3DXJ - chains C and D of the 6 polymer chains in the assembly; structure by X-ray diffraction, 3.00 A resolution.

Chain C:
Protein: Bacterial RNA polymerase beta subunit; chain C, M
Source organism: Thermus thermophilus HB8
Notes: EC 2.7.7.6
UniProt: Q8RQE9 (RPOB_THET8); numbering as in UniProt (aligned over 1-1119)
Sequence (1119 residues; each row starts with the number of its first residue):
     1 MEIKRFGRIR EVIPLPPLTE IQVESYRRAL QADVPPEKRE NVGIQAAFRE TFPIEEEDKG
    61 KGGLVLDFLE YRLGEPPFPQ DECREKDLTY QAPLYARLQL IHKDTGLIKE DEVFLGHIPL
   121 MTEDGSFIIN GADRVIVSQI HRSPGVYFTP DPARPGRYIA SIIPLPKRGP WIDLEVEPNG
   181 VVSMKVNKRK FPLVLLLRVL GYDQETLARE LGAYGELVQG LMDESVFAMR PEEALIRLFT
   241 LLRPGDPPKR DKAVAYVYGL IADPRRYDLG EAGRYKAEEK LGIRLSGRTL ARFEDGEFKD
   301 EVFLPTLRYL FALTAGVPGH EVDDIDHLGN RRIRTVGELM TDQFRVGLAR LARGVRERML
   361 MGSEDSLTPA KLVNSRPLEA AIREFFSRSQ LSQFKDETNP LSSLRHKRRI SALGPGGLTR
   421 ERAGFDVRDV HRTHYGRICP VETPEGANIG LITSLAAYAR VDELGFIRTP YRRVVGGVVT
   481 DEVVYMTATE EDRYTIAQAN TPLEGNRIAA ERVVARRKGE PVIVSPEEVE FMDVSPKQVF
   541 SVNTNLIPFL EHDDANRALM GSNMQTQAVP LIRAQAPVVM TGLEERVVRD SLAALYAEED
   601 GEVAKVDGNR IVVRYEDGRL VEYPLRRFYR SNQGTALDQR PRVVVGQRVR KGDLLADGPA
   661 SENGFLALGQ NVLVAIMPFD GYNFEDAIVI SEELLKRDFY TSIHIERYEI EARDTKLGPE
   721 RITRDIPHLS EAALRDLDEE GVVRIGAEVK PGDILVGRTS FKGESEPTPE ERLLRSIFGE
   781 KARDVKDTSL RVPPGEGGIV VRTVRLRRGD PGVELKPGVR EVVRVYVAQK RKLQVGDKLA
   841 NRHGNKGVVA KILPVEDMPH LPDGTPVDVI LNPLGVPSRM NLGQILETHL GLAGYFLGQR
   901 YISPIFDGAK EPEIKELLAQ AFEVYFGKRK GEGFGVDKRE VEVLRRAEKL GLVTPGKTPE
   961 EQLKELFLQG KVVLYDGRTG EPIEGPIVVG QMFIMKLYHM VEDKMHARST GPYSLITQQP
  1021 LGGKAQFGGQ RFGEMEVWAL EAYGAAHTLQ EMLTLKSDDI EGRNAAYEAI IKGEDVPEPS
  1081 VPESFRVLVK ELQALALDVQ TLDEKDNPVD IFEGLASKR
Small-molecule neighbours: NE6 (methyl [(1E,5R)-5-{(3S)-3-[(2E,4E)-2,5-dimethylocta-2,4-dienoyl]-2,4-dioxo-3,4-dihydro-2H-pyran-6-yl}hexylidene]carbamate): F1032, G1033, E1034, V1037, W1038, E1041, L1053, S1084, L1088
Reported in the primary citation:
  - binding site for NE6: E1041

Chain D:
Protein: Bacterial RNA polymerase beta-prime subunit; chain D, N
Source organism: Thermus thermophilus HB8
Notes: EC 2.7.7.6
UniProt: Q8RQE8 (RPOC_THET8); residue numbers follow UniProt; this construct covers 1-1524
Sequence (1524 residues; numbered 1 to 1524; the number before each row is that of its first residue):
     1 MKKEVRKVRI ALASPEKIRS WSYGEVEKPE TINYRTLKPE RDGLFDERIF GPIKDYECAC
    61 GKYKRQRFEG KVCERCGVEV TKSIVRRYRM GHIELATPAA HIWFVKDVPS KIGTLLDLSA
   121 TELEQVLYFS KYIVLDPKGA ILNGVPVEKR QLLTDEEYRE LRYGKQETYP LPPGVDALVK
   181 DGEEVVKGQE LAPGVVSRLD GVALYRFPRR VRVEYVKKER AGLRLPLAAW VEKEAYKPGE
   241 ILAELPEPYL FRAEEEGVVE LKELEEGAFL VLRREDEPVA TYFLPVGMTP LVVHGEIVEK
   301 GQPLAEAKGL LRMPRQVRAA QVEAEEEGET VYLTLFLEWT EPKDYRVQPH MNVVVPEGAR
   361 VEAGDKIVAA IDPEEEVIAE AEGVVHLHEP ASILVVKARV YPFEDDVEVS TGDRVAPGDV
   421 LADGGKVKSD VYGRVEVDLV RNVVRVVESY DIDARMGAEA IQQLLKELDL EALEKELLEE
   481 MKHPSRARRA KARKRLEVVR AFLDSGNRPE WMILEAVPVL PPDLRPMVQV DGGRFATSDL
   541 NDLYRRLINR NNRLKKLLAQ GAPEIIIRNE KRMLQEAVDA LLDNGRRGAP VTNPGSDRPL
   601 RSLTDILSGK QGRFRQNLLG KRVDYSGRSV IVVGPQLKLH QCGLPKRMAL ELFKPFLLKK
   661 MEEKGIAPNV KAARRMLERQ RDIKDEVWDA LEEVIHGKVV LLNRAPTLHR LGIQAFQPVL
   721 VEGQSIQLHP LVCEAFNADF DGDQMAVHVP LSSFAQAEAR IQMLSAHNLL SPASGEPLAK
   781 PSRDIILGLY YITQVRKEKK GAGLEFATPE EALAAHERGE VALNAPIKVA GRETSVGRLK
   841 YVFANPDEAL LAVAHGIVDL QDVVTVRYMG KRLETSPGRI LFARIVAEAV EDEKVAWELI
   901 QLDVPQEKNS LKDLVYQAFL RLGMEKTARL LDALKYYGFT FSTTSGITIG IDDAVIPEEK
   961 KQYLEEADRK LLQIEQAYEM GFLTDRERYD QILQLWTETT EKVTQAVFKN FEENYPFNPL
  1021 YVMAQSGARG NPQQIRQLCG LRGLMQKPSG ETFEVPVRSS FREGLTVLEY FISSHGARKG
  1081 GADTALRTAD SGYLTRKLVD VTHEIVVREA DCGTTNYISV PLFQPDEVTR SLRLRKRADI
  1141 EAGLYGRVLA REVEVLGVRL EEGRYLSMDD VHLLIKAAEA GEIQEVPVRS PLTCQTRYGV
  1201 CQKCYGYDLS MARPVSIGEA VGIVAAQSIG EPGTQLTMRT FHTGGVAGAA DITQGLPRVI
  1261 ELFEARRPKA KAVISEIDGV VRIEETEEKL SVFVESEGFS KEYKLPKEAR LLVKDGDYVE
  1321 AGQPLTRGAI DPHQLLEAKG PEAVERYLVE EIQKVYRAQG VKLHDKHIEI VVRQMMKYVE
  1381 VTDPGDSRLL EGQVLEKWDV EALNERLIAE GKTPVAWKPL LMGVTKSALS TKSWLSAASF
  1441 QNTTHVLTEA AIAGKKDELI GLKENVILGR LIPAGTGSDF VRFTQVVDQK TLKAIEEARK
  1501 EAVEAKERPA ARRGVKREQP GKQA
Unresolved in the structure: 1, 1506-1524
Bound ions: Zn2+ site 1: C58, C60, C73, C76; Mg2+: K840 (shared with 1 residue of chain B); Zn2+ site 2: C1112, C1194, C1201, C1204
Small-molecule neighbours: NE6 (methyl [(1E,5R)-5-{(3S)-3-[(2E,4E)-2,5-dimethylocta-2,4-dienoyl]-2,4-dioxo-3,4-dihydro-2H-pyran-6-yl}hexylidene]carbamate): F614, L618, L619, G620, K621, V1099, D1100, H1103, L1435, A1438, S1439, T1443, K1463, I1467
Reported in the primary citation:
  - binding site for NE6: G620, K1463

Chain C / chain D interface:
Residue-residue contacts (339):
  F425(C) - R1239(D)
  R428(C) - R1078(D)  hydrogen bond (backbone-side chain)
  D429(C) - P1048(D)
  D429(C) - R1078(D)  hydrogen bond (backbone-side chain)
  D429(C) - K1079(D)
  V430(C) - H1075(D)
  V430(C) - R1078(D)
  R432(C) - F1071(D)
  Y435(C) - V1067(D)
  Y435(C) - F1071(D)  hydrophobic
  P440(C) - R1078(D)  hydrogen bond (backbone-side chain)
  Q498(C) - V1067(D)
  Q498(C) - L1068(D)  hydrogen bond (side chain-backbone)
  N500(C) - V1067(D)
  R516(C) - L1068(D)
  L550(C) - Y1070(D)  hydrogen bond (backbone-side chain)
  E551(C) - G1064(D)
  E551(C) - L1065(D)  hydrogen bond (backbone-backbone)
  E551(C) - Y1070(D)
  H552(C) - F1061(D)  hydrogen bond (side chain-backbone)
  H552(C) - R1062(D)  hydrogen bond (side chain-backbone)
  H552(C) - E1063(D)
  H552(C) - G1064(D)
  D553(C) - F1061(D)
  D553(C) - Y1070(D)  hydrogen bond (backbone-side chain)
  D554(C) - R1042(D)  salt bridge
  D554(C) - F1061(D)
  D554(C) - Y1070(D)
  A555(C) - Y1070(D)  hydrogen bond (backbone-side chain)
  N556(C) - A1077(D)
  A558(C) - Y1070(D)
  I676(C) - T948(D)
  I676(C) - I949(D)
  M677(C) - T943(D)
  P678(C) - S942(D)
  P678(C) - T943(D)  hydrogen bond (backbone-side chain)
  P678(C) - I947(D)
  F679(C) - T943(D)
  D680(C) - P635(D)
  D680(C) - F939(D)
  D680(C) - T940(D)
  D680(C) - T943(D)  hydrogen bond (backbone-side chain)
  G681(C) - V633(D)
  G681(C) - P635(D)
  G681(C) - D784(D)
  G681(C) - F939(D)
  Y682(C) - V633(D)
  Y682(C) - P635(D)
  Y682(C) - Q636(D)
  N683(C) - D784(D)
  F684(C) - P730(D)
  F684(C) - C733(D)  hydrophobic
  F684(C) - F740(D)  hydrophobic
  F684(C) - S782(D)
  F684(C) - D784(D)
  E685(C) - D739(D)
  E685(C) - F740(D)  hydrogen bond (backbone-backbone)
  E685(C) - R783(D)  salt bridge
  D686(C) - D739(D)
  D686(C) - F740(D)
  D686(C) - D741(D)
  A687(C) - V633(D)  hydrophobic
  K716(C) - Y34(D)  hydrogen bond (side chain-backbone)
  K716(C) - R35(D)  hydrogen bond (side chain-backbone)
  K716(C) - L37(D)
  L729(C) - R675(D)
  A733(C) - R679(D)
  E748(C) - R681(D)  hydrogen bond (backbone-side chain)
  K750(C) - R681(D)
  G752(C) - R679(D)
  D753(C) - R679(D)  salt bridge
  D753(C) - R681(D)  salt bridge
  E766(C) - K54(D)  salt bridge
  E770(C) - R65(D)  salt bridge
  G795(C) - Q680(D)
  E796(C) - Q680(D)
  P817(C) - G532(D)
  Q834(C) - Q724(D)
  V835(C) - S725(D)  hydrogen bond (backbone-side chain)
  K846(C) - D741(D)
  G847(C) - F740(D)
  G847(C) - D741(D)
  V848(C) - F740(D)  hydrogen bond (backbone-backbone)
  V848(C) - G742(D)
  A850(C) - V632(D)
  N872(C) - D784(D)  hydrogen bond
  P873(C) - I947(D)
  P873(C) - I949(D)  hydrophobic
  L874(C) - R783(D)
  L874(C) - D784(D)
  L874(C) - M1023(D)  hydrophobic
  L874(C) - R1029(D)  hydrogen bond (backbone-side chain)
  P877(C) - M1023(D)  hydrophobic
  P877(C) - Q1034(D)
  S878(C) - R1029(D)  hydrogen bond
  S878(C) - Q1034(D)
  M880(C) - Q1034(D)
  M880(C) - Q1037(D)
  M880(C) - L1038(D)  hydrophobic
  M880(C) - R1042(D)
  M880(C) - F1061(D)  hydrophobic
  L882(C) - L1038(D)  hydrophobic
  L882(C) - F1061(D)  hydrophobic
  L882(C) - R1062(D)
  I885(C) - I949(D)
  I885(C) - I951(D)
  L886(C) - I951(D)  hydrophobic
  H889(C) - G950(D)
  H889(C) - I951(D)
  F906(C) - L1065(D)
  F906(C) - T1066(D)
  F906(C) - V1067(D)
  F906(C) - Y1070(D)  hydrophobic
  E911(C) - I951(D)
  E911(C) - R1062(D)  salt bridge
  K915(C) - D952(D)  salt bridge
  R946(C) - Y791(D)
  R946(C) - R796(D)
  R946(C) - D859(D)  salt bridge
  R946(C) - Q861(D)  hydrogen bond
  K949(C) - R796(D)
  K949(C) - D859(D)  salt bridge
  L950(C) - Y1015(D)
  L950(C) - F1017(D)  hydrophobic
  L968(C) - D952(D)
  Q969(C) - D952(D)
  K971(C) - T948(D)
  K971(C) - G950(D)
  K971(C) - D953(D)  salt bridge
  I983(C) - T943(D)
  I983(C) - T944(D)
  I983(C) - G946(D)
  E984(C) - Y791(D)  hydrogen bond
  E984(C) - F941(D)
  E984(C) - T944(D)  hydrogen bond
  E984(C) - S945(D)  hydrogen bond (side chain-backbone)
  E984(C) - G946(D)  hydrogen bond (backbone-backbone)
  G985(C) - G946(D)
  P986(C) - G946(D)
  P986(C) - T948(D)
  I987(C) - G946(D)
  I987(C) - I947(D)
  I987(C) - T948(D)
  V988(C) - T948(D)  hydrogen bond (backbone-side chain)
  V988(C) - I949(D)
  E1002(C) - R628(D)  hydrogen bond (backbone-side chain)
  D1003(C) - V630(D)
  D1003(C) - Q744(D)
  K1004(C) - Q744(D)  hydrogen bond (backbone-side chain)
  M1005(C) - R628(D)
  M1005(C) - S629(D)
  M1005(C) - P645(D)  hydrophobic
  M1005(C) - M648(D)  hydrophobic
  M1005(C) - Q724(D)
  H1006(C) - G627(D)
  H1006(C) - R628(D)  hydrogen bond (backbone-backbone)
  H1006(C) - M648(D)
  A1007(C) - S626(D)
  A1007(C) - G627(D)
  A1007(C) - M648(D)  hydrophobic
  A1007(C) - E651(D)
  R1008(C) - D624(D)  salt bridge
  R1008(C) - Y625(D)
  R1008(C) - S626(D)  hydrogen bond (backbone-backbone)
  R1008(C) - E651(D)
  R1008(C) - L652(D)
  S1009(C) - D624(D)  hydrogen bond (backbone-backbone)
  S1009(C) - Y625(D)
  S1009(C) - E651(D)  hydrogen bond (side chain-backbone)
  T1010(C) - D624(D)  hydrogen bond (backbone-side chain)
  Y1013(C) - D624(D)  hydrogen bond
  L1015(C) - V528(D)  hydrophobic
  I1016(C) - R87(D)  hydrogen bond (backbone-side chain)
  Q1018(C) - R87(D)
  Q1019(C) - K621(D)
  Q1019(C) - R622(D)  hydrogen bond (side chain-backbone)
  P1020(C) - R622(D)
  P1020(C) - D624(D)
  G1029(C) - R622(D)  hydrogen bond (backbone-side chain)
  G1029(C) - V623(D)
  G1029(C) - S626(D)
  Q1030(C) - K621(D)
  Q1030(C) - R622(D)
  Q1030(C) - V623(D)  hydrogen bond (backbone-backbone)
  Q1030(C) - S626(D)  hydrogen bond (backbone-side chain)
  Q1030(C) - G627(D)
  Q1030(C) - R628(D)
  Q1030(C) - A746(D)
  Q1030(C) - H748(D)
  R1031(C) - L618(D)  hydrogen bond (side chain-backbone)
  R1031(C) - L619(D)  hydrogen bond (side chain-backbone)
  R1031(C) - G620(D)
  R1031(C) - K621(D)
  R1031(C) - R622(D)
  F1032(C) - G620(D)
  F1032(C) - K621(D)  hydrogen bond (backbone-backbone)
  G1033(C) - L619(D)
  G1033(C) - G620(D)
  E1034(C) - L619(D)
  E1034(C) - R1096(D)  salt bridge
  M1035(C) - P706(D)  hydrophobic
  M1035(C) - T707(D)
  M1035(C) - D1090(D)
  E1036(C) - N703(D)
  E1036(C) - T707(D)  hydrogen bond
  W1038(C) - R1096(D)
  W1038(C) - V1099(D)
  W1038(C) - I1223(D)
  W1038(C) - Q1227(D)  hydrogen bond (backbone-side chain)
  A1039(C) - T707(D)
  A1039(C) - R710(D)
  A1039(C) - I713(D)  hydrophobic
  A1039(C) - Q1227(D)
  L1040(C) - M763(D)  hydrophobic
  E1041(C) - A1220(D)
  E1041(C) - I1223(D)
  E1041(C) - V1466(D)
  A1042(C) - R710(D)
  A1042(C) - E1219(D)
  A1042(C) - A1220(D)
  A1042(C) - I1223(D)
  A1042(C) - V1224(D)
  A1042(C) - Q1227(D)
  Y1043(C) - R710(D)  hydrogen bond (side chain-backbone)
  Y1043(C) - L711(D)  hydrogen bond (side chain-backbone)
  Y1043(C) - I713(D)  hydrogen bond (side chain-backbone)
  Y1043(C) - Q762(D)
  Y1043(C) - M763(D)  hydrophobic
  G1044(C) - E758(D)
  G1044(C) - A1474(D)
  G1044(C) - G1475(D)
  G1044(C) - T1476(D)  hydrogen bond (backbone-backbone)
  A1045(C) - E758(D)
  A1046(C) - E758(D)  hydrogen bond (backbone-side chain)
  A1046(C) - L1471(D)  hydrophobic
  A1046(C) - I1472(D)  hydrophobic
  A1046(C) - T1476(D)  hydrogen bond (backbone-side chain)
  A1046(C) - G1477(D)
  H1047(C) - F754(D)
  H1047(C) - E758(D)  hydrogen bond (backbone-side chain)
  H1047(C) - L1471(D)
  H1047(C) - T1476(D)
  T1048(C) - E758(D)  hydrogen bond
  Q1050(C) - G1469(D)  hydrogen bond (side chain-backbone)
  Q1050(C) - R1470(D)
  Q1050(C) - L1471(D)
  E1051(C) - L751(D)
  E1051(C) - S752(D)
  E1051(C) - A755(D)
  M1052(C) - V623(D)  hydrophobic
  L1053(C) - K621(D)  hydrogen bond (backbone-side chain)
  K1056(C) - R622(D)
  K1056(C) - V623(D)
  K1056(C) - D624(D)  hydrogen bond (backbone-backbone)
  K1056(C) - V749(D)  hydrogen bond (side chain-backbone)
  K1056(C) - L751(D)
  S1057(C) - K621(D)
  S1057(C) - R622(D)  hydrogen bond (side chain-backbone)
  D1058(C) - K621(D)  salt bridge
  I1060(C) - R87(D)
  I1060(C) - Y88(D)
  Y1067(C) - K654(D)  hydrogen bond
  Y1067(C) - P655(D)  hydrophobic
  Y1067(C) - L658(D)
  Y1067(C) - R674(D)  hydrogen bond
  I1070(C) - Y625(D)
  I1070(C) - F656(D)  hydrophobic
  I1071(C) - P655(D)  hydrophobic
  I1071(C) - K659(D)
  K1072(C) - K659(D)
  G1073(C) - K659(D)
  D1075(C) - S753(D)
  V1076(C) - S752(D)
  S1080(C) - G1469(D)
  P1082(C) - K621(D)
  P1082(C) - L1468(D)
  E1083(C) - R87(D)  salt bridge
  E1083(C) - Y88(D)  hydrogen bond
  S1084(C) - K621(D)
  F1085(C) - I1467(D)
  F1085(C) - L1468(D)  hydrophobic
  R1086(C) - Y88(D)  hydrogen bond
  V1087(C) - L524(D)  hydrophobic
  L1088(C) - L607(D)  hydrophobic
  K1090(C) - Y88(D)  hydrogen bond (side chain-backbone)
  K1090(C) - M90(D)
  K1090(C) - L520(D)
  K1090(C) - P521(D)
  E1091(C) - I606(D)
  E1091(C) - L607(D)
  Q1093(C) - W21(D)
  Q1093(C) - M90(D)
  Q1093(C) - P518(D)
  A1094(C) - M90(D)
  A1094(C) - P518(D)  hydrophobic
  A1094(C) - L603(D)  hydrophobic
  L1095(C) - H101(D)  hydrogen bond (backbone-side chain)
  L1095(C) - W103(D)  hydrophobic
  L1095(C) - L582(D)
  L1095(C) - L603(D)  hydrophobic
  L1095(C) - T604(D)
  L1095(C) - L607(D)  hydrophobic
  A1096(C) - H101(D)
  A1096(C) - L514(D)  hydrophobic
  A1096(C) - P518(D)  hydrophobic
  L1097(C) - H101(D)
  L1097(C) - W103(D)  hydrophobic
  D1098(C) - I10(D)
  D1098(C) - A11(D)  hydrogen bond (backbone-backbone)
  D1098(C) - L12(D)
  D1098(C) - A13(D)
  D1098(C) - K17(D)  salt bridge
  D1098(C) - W21(D)
  V1099(C) - R9(D)
  Q1100(C) - V8(D)
  Q1100(C) - R9(D)  hydrogen bond (backbone-backbone)
  Q1100(C) - K17(D)
  T1101(C) - K7(D)
  L1102(C) - V5(D)
  L1102(C) - R6(D)
  L1102(C) - K7(D)  hydrogen bond (backbone-backbone)
  L1102(C) - R9(D)
  D1103(C) - K7(D)
  E1104(C) - R6(D)
  E1104(C) - K7(D)
  D1106(C) - K7(D)
  D1106(C) - K1456(D)  salt bridge
  F1112(C) - Y88(D)  hydrophobic
  G1114(C) - Y23(D)  hydrogen bond (backbone-side chain)
  L1115(C) - Y23(D)  hydrogen bond (backbone-side chain)
  L1115(C) - V85(D)  hydrophobic
  L1115(C) - R89(D)  hydrogen bond (backbone-side chain)
  A1116(C) - Y23(D)  hydrogen bond (backbone-side chain)
  S1117(C) - Y23(D)  hydrogen bond (backbone-side chain)
  K1118(C) - R19(D)  hydrogen bond (side chain-backbone)
  K1118(C) - S20(D)
  K1118(C) - W21(D)
  K1118(C) - S22(D)  hydrogen bond (side chain-backbone)
  K1118(C) - Y23(D)  hydrogen bond (backbone-side chain)
Interface residues without a listed pair, chain C (178 interface residues in all): H431, H434, C439, T443, I449, A515, P521, V539, A732, V749, P751, G818, V849, G875, V876, R879, R945, G951, G1011, G1028, L1049, T1054, L1055, P1079, V1081, L1092, V1109
Interface residues without a listed pair, chain D (186 interface residues in all): E4, T36, I84, F104, D531, Y544, V670, E678, A705, Q714, G723, P750, N768, G856, D862, V1055, S1074, G1081, A1082, D1083, T1095, M1238, L1462, K1463

Overview:
Chain C and chain D form an interface of 178 and 186 residues respectively, with 75 hydrogen bonds and 17 salt
bridges. Polar pairs include D554(C)-R1042(D), E685(C)-R783(D) and D753(C)-R679(D). Compound NE6 is bound
between chain C and chain D. The paper reports a binding site for NE6 at E1041(C) and G620(D) among others.
Chain C is Bacterial RNA polymerase beta subunit; chain C, M and chain D is Bacterial RNA polymerase
beta-prime subunit; chain D, N, both from Thermus thermophilus HB8; the structure, Crystal structure of
thermus thermophilus rna polymerase holoenzyme in complex with the antibiotic myxopyronin, was determined by
X-ray diffraction.
